4NK6 - chain A; structure by X-ray diffraction, 2.10 A resolution.

Chain A:
Name: Poly(beta-D-mannuronate) C5 epimerase
Source organism: Pseudomonas syringae pv. tomato
Notes: EC 5.1.3.-
UniProt: Q887Q3 (ALGG_PSESM); residue numbers follow UniProt; this construct covers 46-536
Amino-acid sequence (491 residues; row label = number of the first residue in the row):
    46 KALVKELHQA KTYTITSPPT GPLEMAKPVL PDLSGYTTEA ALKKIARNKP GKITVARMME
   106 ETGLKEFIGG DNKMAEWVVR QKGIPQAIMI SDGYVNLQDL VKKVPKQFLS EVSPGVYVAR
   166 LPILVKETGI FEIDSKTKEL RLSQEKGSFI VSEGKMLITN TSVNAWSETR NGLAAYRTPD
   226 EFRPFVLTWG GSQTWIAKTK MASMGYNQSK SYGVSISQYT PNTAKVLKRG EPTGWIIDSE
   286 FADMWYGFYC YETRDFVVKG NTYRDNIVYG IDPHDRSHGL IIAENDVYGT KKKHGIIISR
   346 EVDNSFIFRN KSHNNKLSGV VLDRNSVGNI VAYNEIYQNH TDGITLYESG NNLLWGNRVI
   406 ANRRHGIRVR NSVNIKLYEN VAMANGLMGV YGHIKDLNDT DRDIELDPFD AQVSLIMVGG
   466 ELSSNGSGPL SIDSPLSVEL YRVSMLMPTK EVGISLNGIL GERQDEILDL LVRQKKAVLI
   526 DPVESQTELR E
Not modelled in the structure: 46-68, 493-536
Modified positions: Lys-88, Lys-89, Lys-110, Lys-118, Lys-171, Lys-181, Lys-191, Lys-200, Lys-243, Lys-255, Lys-304, Lys-336, Lys-337, Lys-338, Lys-356, Lys-361, Lys-440 (n-dimethyl-lysine; MLY)
Swiss-Prot annotation at these positions:
  - active site: His-319 (Proton acceptor)
  - mutagenesis: Tyr-294 (Y294A: Retains 24% of epimerase activity; Y294F: Retains 66% of epimerase activity), Tyr-296 (Y296A: Retains 66% of epimerase activity), Tyr-314 (Y314F: Retains 5% of epimerase activity), Asp-317 (D317A: Retains 5% of epimerase activity), His-319 (H319A: Loss of epimerase activity), Asp-320 (D320A: Loss of epimerase activity), Lys-338 (K338A: Retains 87% of epimerase activity), His-339 (H339A: Retains 49% of epimerase activity), Ser-344 (S344A: Retains 54% of epimerase activity), Arg-345 (R345A/Q: Retains 10% of epimerase activity; R345E: Loss of epimerase activity; R345K: Retains 36% of epimerase activity), Asp-368 (D368N: Retains 5% of epimerase activity), Arg-369 (R369A: Retains 23% of epimerase activity), 3 further mutagenesis entries in UniProt
Reported in the primary citation:
  - catalytic residues: His-319, Arg-345
  - mutagenesis - H319A, D320A, R345E, R415C: abolished catalytic activity
  - mutagenesis - Y294A, Y294F, Y296A, Y314F, D317A, K338A, H339A, S344A, R345A (less than 10%), R345K, R345Q (less than 10%), D368N, R369A, Y392A, Y392F, D452A: decreased catalytic activity
  - contacts within the chain: Tyr-294/His-319 (hydrophobic contact), Tyr-296/Asp-320, His-319/Asp-320 (hydrogen bond), Ser-344/Asp-368 (hydrogen bond), Asp-320/Arg-345, Arg-345/Asp-452, Arg-369/Asp-452 (salt bridge), Asp-368/Arg-369, Tyr-392/Arg-413 (hydrogen bond)

Overview:
Curated annotation (UniProt) lists active-site residue His-319 and 15 mutagenesis sites. From the paper:
catalytic residues His-319 and Arg-345; Y294A, Y294F and Y296A, among others, reduce catalytic activity; 20
substitutions were tested in all.
Chain A is Poly(beta-D-mannuronate) C5 epimerase (Pseudomonas syringae pv. tomato); the structure, Crystal
Structure of the periplasmic alginate epimerase AlgG, was determined by X-ray diffraction (same publication as
4NK8).
